8UCN - chains f and i of the 10 polymer chains in the assembly; structure by electron microscopy, 3.31 A resolution.

[Chain f]
Protein: Cytochrome c oxidase subunit 6
From: Komagataella pastoris
UniProt: F2QVA2 (F2QVA2_KOMPC); residues 42-141 here = UniProt positions 42-141
Chain sequence (100 residues; row label = number of the first residue in the row):
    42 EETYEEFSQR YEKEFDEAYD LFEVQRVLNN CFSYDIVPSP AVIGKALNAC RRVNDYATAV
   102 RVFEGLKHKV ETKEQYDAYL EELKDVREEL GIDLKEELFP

[Chain i]
Protein: Cytochrome c oxidase subunit 9
From: Komagataella pastoris
UniProt: A0A1G4KPQ9 (A0A1G4KPQ9_KOMPC); residues 5-60 here = UniProt positions 5-60
Chain sequence (56 residues; row label = number of the first residue in the row):
     5 SLTRIQGSVK RRILTDISVG LTLGFGFASY WWWGVHKPTV AHRENYYIEL AKKKKA
Residues lining bound ligands: phosphatidylethanolamine (PTY): Lys14, Ile17, Leu18, Ile21

[How chain f and chain i interact]
Pairs across the interface (14):
  Glu46(f) with Arg8(i), salt bridge
  Asp76(f) with Gln10(i); Gly11(i); Ser12(i), hydrogen bond (side chain-backbone); Val13(i), hydrogen bond (side chain-backbone)
  Ile77(f) with Ile9(i); Gln10(i)
  Val78(f) with Ile9(i), hydrogen bond (backbone-backbone)
  Glu112(f) with Ile9(i); Ser12(i)
  Gln116(f) with Leu6(i); Ile9(i)
  Tyr120(f) with Thr7(i)
  Glu123(f) with Thr7(i)
Also at the interface, not in a pair above, chain f (11 interface residues in all): Tyr45, Pro81, Ala119
Also at the interface, not in a pair above, chain i (10 interface residues in all): Lys14, Arg15

[Overview]
Chain f and chain i form an interface of 11 and 10 residues respectively, with 3 hydrogen bonds and 1 salt
bridge. Polar contacts include Glu46(f)-Arg8(i), Asp76(f)-Ser12(i) and Asp76(f)-Val13(i). Chain i binds
phosphatidylethanolamine.
Chain f is Cytochrome c oxidase subunit 6 and chain i is Cytochrome c oxidase subunit 9, both from
Komagataella pastoris; the structure, Komagataella pastoris Cytochrome c oxidase in complex with human VMAT2
and Histamine, was determined by electron microscopy.
